Entry 6QUQ (X-ray diffraction, 2.99 A resolution); this record covers chains O and R.

Chain O (and R):
Molecule: Glyceraldehyde-3-phosphate dehydrogenase GAPC1, cytosolic
Organism: Arabidopsis thaliana
Notes: EC 1.2.1.12; chain R of this document is another copy of the same molecule, construct and numbering; everything in this record applies to it too
UniProtKB: P25858 (G3PC1_ARATH); the construct lacks a stretch of the UniProt sequence, so the offset changes along the chain: 0-50 = UniProt 5-55; 51-331 = UniProt 58-338
Amino-acid sequence (334 residues; numbered 0 to 331 plus 2 insertion-coded residues; the number before each row is that of its first residue; a row labelled like 50A-50B holds insertion residues (50A, then the next letters in order); numbering starts at 0):
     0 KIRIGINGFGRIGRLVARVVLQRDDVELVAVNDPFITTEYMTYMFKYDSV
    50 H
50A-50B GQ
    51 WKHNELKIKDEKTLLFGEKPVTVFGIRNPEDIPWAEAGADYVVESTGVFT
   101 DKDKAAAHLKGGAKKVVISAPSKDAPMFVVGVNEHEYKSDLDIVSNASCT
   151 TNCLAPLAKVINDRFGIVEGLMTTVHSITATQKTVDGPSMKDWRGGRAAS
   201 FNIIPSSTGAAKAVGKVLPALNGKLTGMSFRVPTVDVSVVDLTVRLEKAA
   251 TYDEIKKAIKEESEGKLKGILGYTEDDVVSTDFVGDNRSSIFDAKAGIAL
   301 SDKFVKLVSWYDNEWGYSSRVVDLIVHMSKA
Not modelled in the structure: 0 (chain R: fully traced)
Covalently attached groups: glutathione (GSH) linked to Cys149
Small-molecule neighbours:
  - glutathione (GSH): Thr100, Ser119, Ala120, Pro121, Ala147, Ser148, Thr150, Thr174, His176, Ser206, Ser207, Thr208, Ser229, Arg231, Tyr311, Asn313
  - NAD (nicotinamide-adenine-dinucleotide): Asn6, Gly7, Phe8, Gly9, Arg10, Ile11, Gly12, Asn31, Asp32, Pro33, Phe34, Ile35, Ile76, Arg77, Ser95, Thr96, Gly97, Phe99, Ser119, Ala120, Thr179, Ala180, Asn313, Glu314, Tyr317
What the authors report for this chain:
  - binding site for glutathione: Cys149
  - post-translational modification sites: Cys149
  - catalytic residues: Cys149
  - conformationally variable residues (domain motion): Cys149 (from molecular simulation)

How chain O and chain R interact:
Contacting residue pairs - 56 pairs, chain O then chain R:
  Arg10(O) with Val185(R); Asp186(R), salt bridge
  Arg13(O) with Asp186(R), hydrogen bond (side chain-backbone)
  Thr36(O) with Met190(R)
  Tyr39(O) with Gly187(R), hydrogen bond (side chain-backbone); Pro188(R); Ser189(R), hydrogen bond (side chain-backbone); Met190(R), hydrophobic; Trp193(R)
  Tyr42(O) with Trp193(R), hydrophobic; Arg197(R), hydrogen bond
  Met43(O) with Gly187(R)
  Tyr46(O) with Arg197(R)
  Asp47(O) with Asp186(R); Arg197(R)
  Ser48(O) with Asp186(R), hydrogen bond; Arg197(R), hydrogen bond; Asn202(R), hydrogen bond
  Ile178(O) with Thr184(R); Val185(R)
  Thr179(O) with Thr184(R), hydrogen bond (backbone-side chain)
  Ala180(O) with Thr184(R); Val185(R)
  Gln182(O) with Thr184(R)
  Lys183(O) with Thr184(R)
  Thr184(O) with Ile178(R); Thr179(R); Gln182(R), hydrogen bond (side chain-backbone); Lys183(R)
  Val185(O) with Thr179(R); Ala180(R)
  Asp186(O) with Arg10(R), salt bridge; Arg13(R), hydrogen bond (backbone-side chain); Asp47(R); Ser48(R), hydrogen bond
  Gly187(O) with Tyr39(R), hydrogen bond (backbone-side chain); Met43(R)
  Pro188(O) with Tyr39(R); Met43(R)
  Ser189(O) with Tyr39(R), hydrogen bond (backbone-side chain)
  Met190(O) with Thr36(R)
  Trp193(O) with Glu38(R); Tyr39(R); Tyr42(R)
  Arg197(O) with Tyr42(R), hydrogen bond; Tyr46(R); Asp47(R); Ser48(R), hydrogen bond
  Ala199(O) with Thr184(R)
  Ser200(O) with Ser200(R), hydrogen bond
  Phe201(O) with Thr234(R); Val235(R)
  Asn202(O) with Ser48(R)
  Pro233(O) with Phe201(R)
  Thr234(O) with Phe201(R)
  Val235(O) with Phe201(R), hydrophobic
Interface residues without a listed pair, chain O (35 interface residues in all): Phe34, Ile35, Glu38, Arg194, Ala198
Interface residues without a listed pair, chain R (34 interface residues in all): Ile35, Arg194, Ala198, Ala199, Pro233

Summary:
Chain O and chain R form an interface of 35 and 34 residues respectively, with 16 hydrogen bonds and 2 salt
bridges. Polar pairs include Arg10(O)-Asp186(R), Arg13(O)-Asp186(R) and Tyr39(O)-Gly187(R). Chain O binds NAD.
Glutathione is covalently linked to Cys149(O). The paper reports the catalytic residue Cys149(O); a binding
site for glutathione at Cys149(O).
Chain O and chain R are both Glyceraldehyde-3-phosphate dehydrogenase GAPC1, cytosolic (Arabidopsis thaliana);
the structure, Crystal structure of glutathionylated glycolytic glyceraldehyde-3- phosphate dehydrogenase from
Arabidopsis thaliana (AtGAPC1), was determined by X-ray diffraction together with 6QUN from the same study.
